8FUB - chains A and B; structure by X-ray diffraction, 2.75 A resolution.

== Chain A ==
Name: Importin subunit alpha-3
Organism: Homo sapiens
UniProtKB: O00629 (IMA3_HUMAN); residues 64-521 here = UniProt positions 64-521
Sequence (459 residues; each row starts with the number of its first residue):
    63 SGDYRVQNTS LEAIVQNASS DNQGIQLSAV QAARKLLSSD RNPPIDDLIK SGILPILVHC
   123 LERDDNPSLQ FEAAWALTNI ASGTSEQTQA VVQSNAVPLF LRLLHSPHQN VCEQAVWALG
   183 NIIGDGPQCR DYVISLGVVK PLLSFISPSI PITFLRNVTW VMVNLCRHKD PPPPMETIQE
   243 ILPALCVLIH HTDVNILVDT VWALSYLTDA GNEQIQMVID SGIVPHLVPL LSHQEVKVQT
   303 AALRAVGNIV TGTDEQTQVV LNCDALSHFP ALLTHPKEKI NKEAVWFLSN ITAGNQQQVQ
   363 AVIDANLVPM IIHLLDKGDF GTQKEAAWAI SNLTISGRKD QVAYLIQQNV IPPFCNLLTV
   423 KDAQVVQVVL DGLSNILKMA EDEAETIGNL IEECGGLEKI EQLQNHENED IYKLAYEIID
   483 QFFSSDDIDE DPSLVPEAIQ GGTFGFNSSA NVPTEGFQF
Unresolved in the structure: 63-71, 483-521
Differences from the reference sequence: expression tag (63)

== Chain B ==
Name: Matrix protein
UniProtKB: O89341 (MATRX_HENDH); residues 80-99 here = UniProt positions 80-99
Sequence (20 residues; numbered 80 to 99; the number before each row is that of its first residue):
    80 SGKRKKIRTI AAYPLGVGKS
Unresolved in the structure: 80, 92-99
From the paper describing this entry:
  - mutagenesis - K84A, K84E: unchanged binding to IMPalpha1, IMPalpha3, and IMPalpha5

== Interface between chain A and chain B ==
Contacting residue pairs (36; chain A residue first):
  L99(A) with I86(B)
  S100(A) with R87(B), hydrogen bond (side chain-backbone)
  S101(A) with T88(B)
  F133(A) with R87(B); A90(B), hydrophobic
  W137(A) with R87(B), hydrogen bond (side chain-backbone); T88(B); I89(B); A90(B), hydrophobic
  N141(A) with I86(B); R87(B), hydrogen bond (side chain-backbone)
  A143(A) with K84(B)
  S144(A) with K84(B); K85(B); I86(B)
  G145(A) with K84(B), hydrogen bond (backbone-side chain)
  T146(A) with K84(B)
  S147(A) with K84(B)
  T150(A) with K84(B), hydrogen bond
  N172(A) with R87(B); A91(B)
  Q176(A) with R87(B), hydrogen bond
  W179(A) with K85(B), hydrogen bond (side chain-backbone); I86(B); R87(B)
  N183(A) with K84(B); K85(B), hydrogen bond (side chain-backbone)
  G186(A) with R83(B)
  D187(A) with K84(B), salt bridge
  W222(A) with K82(B), hydrogen bond (side chain-backbone); R83(B); K85(B)
  N226(A) with K82(B); R83(B), hydrogen bond (side chain-backbone)
  R229(A) with G81(B), hydrogen bond (side chain-backbone)
  H230(A) with R83(B), hydrogen bond
Other interface residues (no listed pair), chain A (25 interface residues in all): R96, T140, G182
Interface features reported in the paper:
  - residue pairs: G145(A)-K84(B), T150(A)-K84(B), D187(A)-K84(B)
  - interface residues, chain B: K84(B)

== Summary ==
Chain A and chain B form an interface of 25 and 11 residues respectively, with 12 hydrogen bonds and 1 salt
bridge. Among the polar pairs are D187(A)-K84(B), S100(A)-R87(B) and W137(A)-R87(B). The paper describes
contacts between G145(A) and K84(B), T150(A) and K84(B) and D187(A) and K84(B). The paper reports that K84A
and K84E of chain B leave binding to IMPalpha1, IMPalpha3, and IMPalpha5 unchanged; the interface residue
K84(B).
Here chain A is Importin subunit alpha-3 (Homo sapiens) and chain B is Matrix protein. Entry 8FUB (Crystal
structure of human Importin alpha 3 in complex with Hendra virus matrix protein NLS1) was determined by X-ray
diffraction.
